Entry 9C7J (X-ray diffraction, 2.65 A resolution); this record covers chain A.

== Chain A ==
Molecule: (+)-caryolan-1-ol synthase
Source organism: Streptomyces griseus
Notes: EC 4.2.1.138, 4.2.3.89
UniProt: B1W019 (GCOA_STRGG); residues 2-335 here = UniProt positions 2-335
Chain sequence (349 residues; row label = number of the first residue in the row; numbers below 1 keep their minus sign (Met-13 is residue -13)):
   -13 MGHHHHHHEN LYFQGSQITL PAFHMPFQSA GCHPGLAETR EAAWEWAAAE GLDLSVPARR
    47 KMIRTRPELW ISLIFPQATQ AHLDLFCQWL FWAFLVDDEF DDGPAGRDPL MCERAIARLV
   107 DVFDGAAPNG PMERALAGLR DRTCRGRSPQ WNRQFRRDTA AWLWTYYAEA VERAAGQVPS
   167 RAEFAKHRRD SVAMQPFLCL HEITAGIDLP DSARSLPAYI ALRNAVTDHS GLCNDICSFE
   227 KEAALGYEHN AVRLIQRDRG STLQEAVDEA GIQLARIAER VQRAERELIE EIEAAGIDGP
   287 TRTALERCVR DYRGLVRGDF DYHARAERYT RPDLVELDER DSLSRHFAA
Unresolved in the structure: -13 to 3, 226-233, 312-335
Differences from the reference sequence: initiating methionine (-13); expression tag (-12 to 1)
Metal / ion sites: Mg2+: Asp83, Asp87 (together with FPF)
Small-molecule neighbours: FPF ((2Z,6E)-2-fluoro-3,7,11-trimethyldodeca-2,6,10-trien-1-yl trihydrogen diphosphate): Trp56, Trp75, Leu76, Ala79, Phe80, Asp83, Asp87, Phe141, Thr145, Trp148, Tyr152, Arg174, Ser177, Val178, Ala179, Pro182, Phe183, Leu186, Asn220, Asp221
What the authors report for this chain:
  - conformationally variable residues (helix shift, order/disorder transition, side-chain flip): Trp56, Asp87 to Arg93, Ser177 to Leu184
  - binding site for FPF: Ala179
  - Mg2+ coordination: Asp87
  - mutagenesis - A79F: unchanged catalytic activity
  - mutagenesis - W56L: abolished catalytic activity

== Overview ==
Chain A binds compound FPF. Asp83 and Asp87 form the Mg2+ site. The paper reports a binding site for FPF at
Ala179; W56L abolishes catalytic activity.
Chain A is (+)-caryolan-1-ol synthase (Streptomyces griseus); the structure, Crystal structure of
caryolan-1-ol synthase complexed with 2-fluorofarnesyl diphosphate, was determined by X-ray diffraction (same
publication as 9C7I, 9C7K, 9C7L and 9C7M).
